6X00 - chains A and B of the 3 polymer chains in the assembly; structure by X-ray diffraction, 1.55 A resolution.

[Chain A]
Molecule: H-2 class I histocompatibility antigen, D-B alpha chain
Source organism: Mus musculus
UniProt: P01899 (HA11_MOUSE); residues 1-280 here correspond to UniProt positions 25-304 (UniProt number = residue number + 24)
Chain sequence (281 residues; numbered 0 to 280; the number before each row is that of its first residue; numbering starts at 0):
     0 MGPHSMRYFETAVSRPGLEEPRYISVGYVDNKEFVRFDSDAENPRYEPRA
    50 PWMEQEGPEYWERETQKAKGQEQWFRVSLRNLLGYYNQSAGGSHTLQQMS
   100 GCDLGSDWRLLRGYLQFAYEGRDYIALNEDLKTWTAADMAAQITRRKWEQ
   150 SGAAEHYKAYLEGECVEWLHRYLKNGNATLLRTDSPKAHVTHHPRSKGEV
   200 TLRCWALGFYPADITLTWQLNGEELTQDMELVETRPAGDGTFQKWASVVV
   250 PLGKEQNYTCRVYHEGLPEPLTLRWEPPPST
Disordered / not traced: 225-227, 277-280
Disulfide bonds: C101-C164, C203-C259
Differences from the reference sequence: initiating methionine (0)
From the paper describing this entry:
  - conformationally variable residues (helix shift): E148 to A152

[Chain B]
Molecule: Beta-2-microglobulin
Source organism: Homo sapiens
UniProt: P61769 (B2MG_HUMAN); residues 1-99 here correspond to UniProt positions 21-119 (UniProt number = residue number + 20)
Chain sequence (100 residues; each row starts with the number of its first residue; numbering starts at 0):
     0 MIQRTPKIQVYSRHPAENGKSNFLNCYVSGFHPSDIEVDLLKNGERIEKV
    50 EHSDLSFSKDWSFYLLYYTEFTPTEKDEYACRVNHVTLSQPKIVKWDRDM
Disordered / not traced: 0-2
Disulfide bonds: C25-C80
Differences from the reference sequence: initiating methionine (0)
Swiss-Prot annotation at these positions:
  - modified residue: Q2 (Pyrrolidone carboxylic acid)
  - glycosylation: I1 (N-linked (Glc) (glycation) isoleucine), K19 (N-linked (Glc) (glycation) lysine), K41 (N-linked (Glc) (glycation) lysine), K48 (N-linked (Glc) (glycation) lysine), K58 (N-linked (Glc) (glycation) lysine), K91 (N-linked (Glc) (glycation) lysine), K94 (N-linked (Glc) (glycation) lysine)

[Chain A / chain B interface]
Residue-residue contacts - 54 pairs, chain A then chain B:
  F8(A) - F56(B)
  F8(A) - S57(B)
  E9(A) - F56(B)
  T10(A) - F56(B)
  T10(A) - F62(B)
  Y27(A) - S55(B)
  Y27(A) - Y63(B)
  R35(A) - D53(B)
  R35(A) - L54(B)  hydrogen bond (side chain-backbone)
  R35(A) - S55(B)  hydrogen bond
  R48(A) - D53(B)  salt bridge
  T94(A) - H31(B)
  Q96(A) - H31(B)  hydrogen bond
  Q96(A) - F56(B)
  Q96(A) - W60(B)  hydrogen bond (side chain-backbone)
  Q96(A) - F62(B)
  Q97(A) - F56(B)
  Q97(A) - W60(B)
  M98(A) - F56(B)  hydrophobic
  M98(A) - K58(B)
  M98(A) - W60(B)  hydrophobic
  Q115(A) - W60(B)
  F116(A) - W60(B)
  A117(A) - W60(B)
  E119(A) - H31(B)
  G120(A) - R3(B)  hydrogen bond (backbone-side chain)
  G120(A) - H31(B)
  G120(A) - W60(B)
  D122(A) - W60(B)  hydrogen bond
  H192(A) - D98(B)  salt bridge
  R202(A) - D98(B)  hydrogen bond (side chain-backbone)
  R202(A) - M99(B)  hydrogen bond
  W204(A) - D98(B)
  W204(A) - M99(B)
  L206(A) - P14(B)  hydrophobic
  V231(A) - Q8(B)
  E232(A) - K6(B)  salt bridge
  E232(A) - Q8(B)  hydrogen bond (backbone-side chain)
  R234(A) - Q8(B)  hydrogen bond
  R234(A) - Y10(B)
  R234(A) - M99(B)  hydrogen bond (side chain-backbone)
  P235(A) - Y10(B)  hydrogen bond (backbone-side chain)
  P235(A) - N24(B)
  P235(A) - Y26(B)
  P235(A) - L65(B)  hydrophobic
  A236(A) - R12(B)  hydrogen bond (backbone-side chain)
  A236(A) - N24(B)  hydrogen bond (backbone-side chain)
  G237(A) - R12(B)  hydrogen bond (backbone-side chain)
  G237(A) - L65(B)
  D238(A) - R12(B)
  Q242(A) - Y10(B)
  Q242(A) - S11(B)  hydrogen bond (side chain-backbone)
  Q242(A) - R12(B)  hydrogen bond (side chain-backbone)
  W244(A) - M99(B)  hydrogen bond (side chain-backbone)
Also at the interface, not in a pair above, chain A (35 interface residues in all): V12, I23, V25, E32, H188, T233
Also at the interface, not in a pair above, chain B (25 interface residues in all): S28, S33, R97

[Summary]
35 residues of chain A face 25 of chain B across their interface, with 18 hydrogen bonds and 3 salt bridges.
Among the polar pairs are R48(A)-D53(B), H192(A)-D98(B) and E232(A)-K6(B). From the paper: conformational
variability at E148(A).
Here chain A is H-2 class I histocompatibility antigen, D-B alpha chain (Mus musculus) and chain B is
Beta-2-microglobulin (Homo sapiens). Entry 6X00 (Structure of DbNA(11) peptides bound to H-2Db MHC-I) was
determined by X-ray diffraction together with 6WZY from the same study.
